1S32 - chains J and B of the 10 polymer chains in the assembly; structure by X-ray diffraction, 2.05 A resolution.

# Chain J
Molecule: palindromic alpha-satellite 146 bp DNA fragment
Sequence (146 nucleotides; each row starts with the number of its first residue):
   147 ATCAATATCCACCTGCAGATTCTACCAAAAGTGTATTTGGAAACTGCTCC
   197 ATCAAAAGGCATGTTCAGCGGAATTCCGCTGAACATGCCTTTTGATGGAG
   247 CAGTTTCCAAATACACTTTTGGTAGAATCTGCAGGTGGATATTGAT
Small-molecule neighbours: gamma-amino-butanoic acid / beta-alanine / 3-amino-(dimethylpropylamine) / IMT / 2-(2-carbamoylmethoxy-ethoxy)-acetamide / 4-amino-(1-methylpyrrole)-2-carboxylic acid: DA175, DA176, DG177, DT178, DG179, DT180, DA181, DT182, DA259, DC260, DA261, DC262, DT263, DT264, DT265, DT266

# Chain B
Protein: Histone H4
From: Xenopus laevis
UniProtKB: A0A8J1LTD2 (A0A8J1LTD2_XENLA); residues 1-102 here correspond to UniProt positions 15-116 (UniProt number = residue number + 14)
Sequence (102 residues; row label = number of the first residue in the row):
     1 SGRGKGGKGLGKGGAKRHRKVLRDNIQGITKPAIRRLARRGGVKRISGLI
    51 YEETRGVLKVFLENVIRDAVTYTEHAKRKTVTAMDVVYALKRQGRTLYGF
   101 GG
Not modelled in the structure: 1-21

# How chain J and chain B interact
Residue-residue contacts (13):
  DG227(J) with Arg45(B), sugar contact; Ile46(B), sugar contact; Ser47(B), sugar contact; Gly48(B), hydrogen bond to the phosphate
  DA228(J) with Arg35(B), salt bridge to the phosphate; Arg45(B), phosphate contact; Ile46(B), hydrogen bond to the phosphate
  DT237(J) with Arg23(B), salt bridge to the phosphate
  DG246(J) with Lys79(B), sugar contact; Thr80(B), phosphate contact
  DC247(J) with Arg78(B), phosphate contact; Lys79(B), hydrogen bond to the phosphate; Thr80(B), hydrogen bond to the phosphate
Also at the interface, not in a pair above, chain J (9 interface residues in all): DT226, DA229, DT236, DA248
Also at the interface, not in a pair above, chain B (13 interface residues in all): Arg39, Lys44, Tyr51, Lys77

# Overview
9 residues of chain J and 13 residues of chain B are in contact; the contacts include 4 hydrogen bonds and 2
salt bridges. Among the polar pairs are DG227(J)-Gly48(B), DA228(J)-Ile46(B) and DC247(J)-Lys79(B).
Here chain J is palindromic alpha-satellite 146 bp DNA fragment and chain B is Histone H4 (Xenopus laevis).
Entry 1S32 (Molecular Recognition of the Nucleosomal 'Supergroove') was determined by X-ray diffraction.
